2H0E - chain A; structure by X-ray diffraction, 2.20 A resolution.

# Chain A
Name: Transthyretin-like protein pucM
Source organism: Bacillus subtilis
UniProt: O32142 (PUCM_BACSU); numbering as in UniProt (aligned over 1-121)
Amino-acid sequence (121 residues; row label = number of the first residue in the row):
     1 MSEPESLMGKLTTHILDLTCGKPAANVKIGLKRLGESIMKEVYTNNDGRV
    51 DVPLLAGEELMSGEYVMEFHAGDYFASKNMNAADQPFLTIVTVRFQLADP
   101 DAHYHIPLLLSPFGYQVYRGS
Unresolved in the structure: 1-7, 80-81
Modified / non-standard residues: Mse-1, Mse-80 (selenomethionine); Mse-8, Mse-39, Mse-61, Mse-67 (selenomethionine; parent Met)
Construct notes: modified residue (1, 8, 39, 61, 67, 80)

# Overview
Chain A is Transthyretin-like protein pucM (Bacillus subtilis); the structure, Crystal Structure of PucM in
the absence of substrate, was determined by X-ray diffraction (same publication as 2H0F).
